Entry 7TKK (electron microscopy, 7.30 A resolution (low resolution: residue-level contacts below are approximate; hydrogen-bond / salt-bridge calls are withheld)); this record covers chains C and F of the 27 polymer chains in the assembly.

== Chain C ==
Protein: ATP synthase subunit alpha
Source organism: Saccharomyces cerevisiae
UniProtKB: P07251 (ATPA_YEAST); residues 1-510 here correspond to UniProt positions 36-545 (UniProt number = residue number + 35)
Chain sequence (510 residues; each row starts with the number of its first residue):
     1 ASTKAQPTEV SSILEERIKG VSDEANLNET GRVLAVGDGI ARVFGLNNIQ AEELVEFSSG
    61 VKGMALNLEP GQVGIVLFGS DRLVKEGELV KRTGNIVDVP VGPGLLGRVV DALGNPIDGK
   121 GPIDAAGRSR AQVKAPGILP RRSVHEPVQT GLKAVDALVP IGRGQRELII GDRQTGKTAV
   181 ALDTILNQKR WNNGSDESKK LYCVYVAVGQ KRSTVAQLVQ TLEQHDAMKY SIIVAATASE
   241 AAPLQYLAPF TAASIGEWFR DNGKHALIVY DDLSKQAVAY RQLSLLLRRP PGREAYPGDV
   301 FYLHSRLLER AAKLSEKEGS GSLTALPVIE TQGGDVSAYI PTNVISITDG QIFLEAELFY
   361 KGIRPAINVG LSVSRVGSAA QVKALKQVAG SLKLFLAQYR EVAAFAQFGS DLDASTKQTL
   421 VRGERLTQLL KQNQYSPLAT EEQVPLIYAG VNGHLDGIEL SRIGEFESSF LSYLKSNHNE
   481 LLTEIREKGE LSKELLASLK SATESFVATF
Not modelled in the structure: 1-11, 408-411, 510
Curated features (UniProtKB/Swiss-Prot):
  - binding site (ATP): Gly171 to Thr178
  - site: Ser372 (Required for activity)
  - modified residue (Phosphoserine): Ser22, Ser143

== Chain F ==
Protein: ATP synthase subunit beta
Source organism: Saccharomyces cerevisiae
Notes: EC 7.1.2.2
UniProtKB: P00830 (ATPB_YEAST); residues 1-478 here correspond to UniProt positions 34-511 (UniProt number = residue number + 33)
Chain sequence (478 residues; row label = number of the first residue in the row):
     1 ASAAQSTPIT GKVTAVIGAI VDVHFEQSEL PAILNALEIK TPQGKLVLEV AQHLGENTVR
    61 TIAMDGTEGL VRGEKVLDTG GPISVPVGRE TLGRIINVIG EPIDERGPIK SKLRKPIHAD
   121 PPSFAEQSTS AEILETGIKV VDLLAPYARG GKIGLFGGAG VGKTVFIQEL INNIAKAHGG
   181 FSVFTGVGER TREGNDLYRE MKETGVINLE GESKVALVFG QMNEPPGARA RVALTGLTIA
   241 EYFRDEEGQD VLLFIDNIFR FTQAGSEVSA LLGRIPSAVG YQPTLATDMG LLQERITTTK
   301 KGSVTSVQAV YVPADDLTDP APATTFAHLD ATTVLSRGIS ELGIYPAVDP LDSKSRLLDA
   361 AVVGQEHYDV ASKVQETLQT YKSLQDIIAI LGMDELSEQD KLTVERARKI QRFLSQPFAV
   421 AEVFTGIPGK LVRLKDTVAS FKAVLEGKYD NIPEHAFYMV GGIEDVVAKA EKLAAEAN
Not modelled in the structure: 1-7, 476-478
Curated features (UniProtKB/Swiss-Prot):
  - binding site (ATP): Gly157 to Thr164
  - modified residue: Thr79 (Phosphothreonine), Thr204 (Phosphothreonine), Ser340 (Phosphoserine)

== Chain C / chain F interface ==
Contacting residue pairs (10):
  Leu34(C) with Gly55(F)
  Val36(C) with His53(F)
  Asp81(C) with Ile33(F)
  Arg82(C) with Ile33(F)
  Ile117(C) with Phe124(F)
  Ser213(C) with Ser128(F)
  Gln217(C) with Ser128(F); Thr129(F)
  Ala238(C) with Gly290(F)
  Ser239(C) with Gly290(F)
Interface residues without a listed pair, chain C (12 interface residues in all): Ala35, Asp118, Ala216
Interface residues without a listed pair, chain F (14 interface residues in all): Ala32, Gln52, Glu56, Ala125, Gln127, Thr287, Leu291

== Summary ==
12 residues of chain C face 14 of chain F across their interface. From UniProt: 8 ATP-binding residues on
chain C; 8 ATP-binding residues on chain F.
Chain C is ATP synthase subunit alpha and chain F is ATP synthase subunit beta, both from Saccharomyces
cerevisiae; the structure, Yeast ATP synthase State 2catalytic(e) with 10 mM ATP backbone model, was
determined by electron microscopy together with 7TJS, 7TJT, 7TJU, 7TJV, 7TJW, 7TJX and 30 further entries from
the same study.
